Entry 8J0D (electron microscopy, 3.19 A resolution); this record covers chains 4 and 5 of the 4 polymer chains in the assembly.

[Chain 4]
Name: Fucoxanthin-chlorophyll a-c binding protein, plastid
From: Thalassiosira pseudonana
UniProt: B8BVI1 (B8BVI1_THAPS); numbering as in UniProt (aligned over 33-195)
Sequence (163 residues; row label = number of the first residue in the row):
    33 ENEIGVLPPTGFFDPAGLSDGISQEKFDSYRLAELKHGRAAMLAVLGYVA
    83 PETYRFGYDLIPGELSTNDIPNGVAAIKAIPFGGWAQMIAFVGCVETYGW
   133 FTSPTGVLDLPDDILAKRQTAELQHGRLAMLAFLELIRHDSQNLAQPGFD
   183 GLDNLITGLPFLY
Ion coordination: chlorophyll a Mg (5 sites), coordinated by E66, Q119, F133, E154, E167
Small-molecule neighbours:
  - Fucoxanthin (A86; (3S,3'S,5R,5'R,6S,6'R,8'R)-3,5'-dihydroxy-8-oxo-6',7'-didehydro-5,5',6,6',7,8-hexahydro-5,6-epoxy-beta,beta-caroten-3'- yl acetate), molecule 1: P41, Q156, L160, L163
  - Fucoxanthin (A86), molecule 2: K68, R71, A72, L75, Y90, D91, L92, P94, M120, V124
  - Fucoxanthin (A86), molecule 3: M74, V77, L78, T137, G138, H157, L160, A164, E167, L168, I188, T189, G190, L191
  - chlorophyll a (CLA), molecule 1: E35, I36, G37, V38, T42, F44, F45, D46, L50, S51, F59, Y62, R63, A65, E66, H69, R159, M162, L163
  - chlorophyll a (CLA), molecule 2: L39, P40, P41, K149, T152, A153, Q156, H157, L160
  - chlorophyll a (CLA), molecule 3: S61, L64, A65, K68, H69, A72, I121, V124, G125, E128, T129
  - chlorophyll a (CLA), molecule 4: R71, M74, L75, L78, G138, V139, L140, L142, L147, R150, Q151, A153, E154, H157
  - chlorophyll a (CLA), molecule 5: L75, A76, L78, G79, A82, P83, Y86, R87, F88, Y90, T99, I102, P103, N104, A108, W117, M120
  - chlorophyll a (CLA), molecule 6: L75, F123, V127, F133, T134, S135, T137, G138, V139
  - chlorophyll a (CLA), molecule 7: L78, V81, A82, T85, Y86, F88, F193, L194
  - chlorophyll a (CLA), molecule 8: L92, I93, P94, P113, G115, G116, A118, Q119, M120, I121, A122, F123
  - chlorophyll a (CLA), molecule 9: A122, G125, C126, T129, Y130
  - chlorophyll a (CLA), molecule 10: K149, R150, A153, H157, L160
  - chlorophyll a (CLA), molecule 11: L163, A164, L166, E167, R170, D182, T189
  - chlorophyll a (CLA), molecule 12: L166, I169, R170, S173, Q174, A177, F181
  - chlorophyll a (CLA), molecule 13: L184, T189, G190, L191, P192, F193
  - Diadinoxanthin (DD6; (3S,3'R,5R,6S,7cis)-7',8'-didehydro-5,6-dihydro-5,6-epoxy-beta,beta-carotene-3,3'-diol): F45, D46, P47, A48, G49, L50, H69, A72, A73, A76, N104, G105, A108, I109, W117, M162, F165, L166

[Chain 5]
Name: Fucoxanthin chlorophyll a/c protein 6
From: Thalassiosira pseudonana
UniProt: B8BX92 (B8BX92_THAPS); residue numbers follow UniProt; this construct covers 33-192
Sequence (160 residues; numbered 33 to 192; the number before each row is that of its first residue):
    33 ESEIGAQAPLGFWDPLGFLDRADQETFDRLRYVELKHGRIAQLAFVGNLI
    83 TRAGYHLPGDISLGRAFADVPNGIAAINGPDAISTAALLQTLAFIGFLET
   133 RVMIDATGESQFRGDFRNGFDFGWDKQSPEWQTNKRAIELNQGRAAMMGI
   183 LGLMMHEQVG
Ion coordination: chlorophyll a Mg site 1 near E66 (its only coordinating residue here); chlorophyll a Mg site 2 near Q122 (its only coordinating residue here); chlorophyll a Mg site 3 near E171 (its only coordinating residue here)
Small-molecule neighbours:
  - Fucoxanthin (A86; (3S,3'S,5R,5'R,6S,6'R,8'R)-3,5'-dihydroxy-8-oxo-6',7'-didehydro-5,5',6,6',7,8-hexahydro-5,6-epoxy-beta,beta-caroten-3'- yl acetate), molecule 1: Q39, A40, N173, R176, A177, M180
  - Fucoxanthin (A86), molecule 2: W45, L48, H69, I72, A76, N80, N104, G105, I106, M179, M180, I182, L183, M186
  - Fucoxanthin (A86), molecule 3: L48, F50, R53
  - Fucoxanthin (A86), molecule 4: K68, I72, L75, D92, I93, S94, F99, T123, F126, I127, L130, E131, M135, F148
  - Fucoxanthin (A86), molecule 5: Q74, F77, V78, Q174, A177, A178, G181, L185, H188
  - Fucoxanthin (A86), molecule 6: L81, R84, A85
  - Fucoxanthin (A86), molecule 7: V134, M135, A138, F148, R149, N150, F152, F154, W163
  - Fucoxanthin (A86), molecule 8: M186, M187, Q190
  - chlorophyll a (CLA), molecule 1: E35, I36, G37, A38, L42, G43, F44, W45, D46, F50, L51, F59, L62, R63, V65, E66, H69, R176, M179, M180
  - chlorophyll a (CLA), molecule 2: Q39, A40, P41, N166, A169, I170, N173, Q174
  - chlorophyll a (CLA), molecule 3: Y64, V65, K68, H69, I72, L124, I127, G128, E131
  - chlorophyll a (CLA), molecule 4: R71, Q74, F144, G146, D147, F148, R149, D153, F154, G155, W156, K158, W163, K167, I170, E171, Q174
  - chlorophyll a (CLA), molecule 5: L75, A76, V78, G79, I82, T83, Y87, H88, L89, F99, V102, P103, I115, T123
  - chlorophyll a (CLA), molecule 6: I93, S94, S116, A119, Q122, T123, A125, F126
  - chlorophyll a (CLA), molecule 7: F129, T132, R133
  - chlorophyll a (CLA), molecule 8: M180, L183, G184, M187, H188, V191
  - Chlorophyll c1 (KC1): V78, W163, I170, Q174, A177
  - Chlorophyll c2 (KC2): R61, V65, H69

[How chain 4 and chain 5 interact]
Residue-residue contacts (5; chain 4 residue first):
  I109(4) - T117(5)
  F114(4) - L120(5)  hydrophobic
  F114(4) - L121(5)  hydrophobic
  F114(4) - L124(5)  hydrophobic
  W117(4) - L121(5)  hydrophobic
Interface residues without a listed pair, chain 4 (6 interface residues in all): K110, I112, I121
Interface residues without a listed pair, chain 5 (5 interface residues in all): I109

[In short]
6 residues of chain 4 and 5 residues of chain 5 are in contact. 2 chlorophyll a molecules are bound between
chain 4 and chain 5. Chain 4 binds 13 copies of chlorophyll a, 3 copies of Fucoxanthin and Diadinoxanthin.
Here chain 4 is Fucoxanthin-chlorophyll a-c binding protein, plastid and chain 5 is Fucoxanthin chlorophyll
a/c protein 6, both from Thalassiosira pseudonana. Entry 8J0D (FCP heterodimer, Lhca2, and Lhcf5 together as
the M1 side binds to the PSII core in ...) was determined by electron microscopy.
